Entry 1EPV (X-ray diffraction, 2.20 A resolution); this record covers chains A and B.

# Chain A (and B)
Name: Alanine racemase
Organism: Geobacillus stearothermophilus
Notes: EC 5.1.1.1; chain B of this document is another copy of the same molecule, construct and numbering; everything in this record applies to it too
Reference sequence: P10724 (ALR_BACST); residue numbers follow UniProt; this construct covers 2-388
Amino-acid sequence (387 residues; each row starts with the number of its first residue):
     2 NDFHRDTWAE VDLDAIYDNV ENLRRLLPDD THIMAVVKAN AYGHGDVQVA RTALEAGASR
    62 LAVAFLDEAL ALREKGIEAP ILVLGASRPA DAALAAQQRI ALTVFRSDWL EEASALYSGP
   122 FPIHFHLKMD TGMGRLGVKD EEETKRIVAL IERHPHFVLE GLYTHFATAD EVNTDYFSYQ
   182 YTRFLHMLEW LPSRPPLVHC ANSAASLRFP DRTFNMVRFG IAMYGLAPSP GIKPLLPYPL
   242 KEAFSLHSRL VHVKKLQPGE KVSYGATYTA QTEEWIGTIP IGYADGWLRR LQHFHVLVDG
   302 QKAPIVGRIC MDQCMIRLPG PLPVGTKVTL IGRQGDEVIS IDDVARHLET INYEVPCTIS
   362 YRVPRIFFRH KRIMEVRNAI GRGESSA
Not modelled in the structure: 384-388 (chain B: 382-388)
Sequence notes: modified residue (129)
Modified / non-standard residues: Lys129 (lysine nz-carboxylic acid; KCX)
Residues lining bound ligands:
  - DCS (D-[3-hydroxy-2-methyl-5-phosphonooxymethyl-pyridin-4-ylmethyl]-N,O-cycloserylamide), molecule 1: Val37, Lys39, Tyr43, Leu85, Lys129, Arg136, Tyr164, His166, Asn203, Ser204, Arg219, Phe220, Gly221, Ile222, Ala223, Tyr354
  - DCS, molecule 2: Tyr265, Tyr284, Cys311, Met312
Curated features (UniProtKB/Swiss-Prot):
  - active site (Proton acceptor): Lys39, Tyr265
  - binding site (substrate): Arg136, Met312
  - modified residue: Lys39 (N6-(pyridoxal phosphate)lysine), Lys129 (N6-carboxylysine)
  - mutagenesis: Lys39 (K39A: Loss of activity), His166 (H166A: 6.5-fold decrease in activity), Arg219 (R219A: 100-fold decrease in activity; R219E: 1000-fold decrease in activity; R219K: 4-fold decrease in activity), Tyr265 (Y265A: 5000-fold decrease in activity; Y265F: Loss of activity; Y265S: 2000-fold decrease in activity), Tyr354 (Y354A: 54-fold increase in serine racemase activity; Y354N: 81-fold increase in serine racemase activity; Y354Q: 51-fold increase in serine racemase activity)

# How chain A and chain B interact
Contacting residue pairs (141):
  Phe4(A) with Asp68(B); Arg89(B), hydrogen bond (backbone-side chain)
  His5(A) with Leu67(B); Asp68(B), salt bridge; Leu71(B); Arg89(B); Asp92(B)
  Arg6(A) with Phe66(B); Asp68(B); Arg89(B), hydrogen bond (backbone-side chain)
  Asp7(A) with Arg89(B), salt bridge
  Lys39(A) with Met312(B); Asp313(B), salt bridge
  Ala40(A) with Ala285(B), hydrophobic; Met312(B), hydrophobic; Tyr362(B); Arg363(B)
  Asn41(A) with Tyr362(B)
  Tyr43(A) with Met312(B)
  Ala65(A) with Asp313(B); Arg363(B)
  Phe66(A) with Arg6(B); Arg363(B); Ile381(B), hydrophobic
  Leu67(A) with His5(B)
  Asp68(A) with Phe4(B); His5(B), salt bridge; Arg6(B); Asn379(B); Ile381(B)
  Glu69(A) with Arg363(B), salt bridge; Ile381(B)
  Leu71(A) with His5(B)
  Ala87(A) with Val252(B), hydrophobic
  Arg89(A) with Phe4(B), hydrogen bond (side chain-backbone); His5(B); Arg6(B); Asp7(B), salt bridge
  Asp92(A) with His5(B)
  Leu95(A) with His5(B)
  Phe106(A) with Val252(B); His253(B)
  Arg107(A) with His253(B), hydrogen bond; Val254(B), hydrogen bond (side chain-backbone); Val325(B)
  Gly133(A) with Lys262(B)
  Met134(A) with Val263(B); Ser264(B), hydrogen bond (backbone-backbone); Tyr265(B); Cys311(B), hydrophobic
  Gly135(A) with Lys255(B); Met316(B)
  Arg136(A) with His253(B); Lys255(B), hydrogen bond (backbone-side chain); Tyr265(B); Thr279(B), hydrogen bond (backbone-side chain); Cys311(B); Gln314(B), hydrogen bond; Met316(B)
  Leu137(A) with His253(B); Thr279(B); Gln314(B)
  Gly138(A) with His253(B), hydrogen bond (backbone-side chain)
  Lys140(A) with Leu257(B); Glu261(B), salt bridge
  His166(A) with Tyr265(B), hydrogen bond
  Phe167(A) with Tyr265(B)
  Ala168(A) with Ser264(B); Tyr265(B); Gly266(B), hydrogen bond (backbone-backbone)
  Thr169(A) with Gly266(B)
  Tyr177(A) with Lys262(B)
  Val252(A) with Ala87(B), hydrophobic; Phe106(B)
  His253(A) with Phe106(B); Arg107(B); Arg136(B); Leu137(B); Gly138(B)
  Val254(A) with Arg107(B), hydrogen bond (backbone-side chain)
  Lys255(A) with Asp131(B); Gly135(B), hydrogen bond (side chain-backbone); Arg136(B), hydrogen bond (side chain-backbone)
  Leu257(A) with Lys140(B)
  Glu261(A) with Lys140(B), salt bridge
  Lys262(A) with Gly133(B); Met134(B); Gly135(B); Tyr177(B)
  Val263(A) with Met134(B)
  Ser264(A) with Met134(B), hydrogen bond (backbone-backbone); Ala168(B)
  Tyr265(A) with Met134(B); Arg136(B); His166(B), hydrogen bond; Ala168(B)
  Gly266(A) with Ala168(B), hydrogen bond (backbone-backbone); Thr169(B); Glu172(B)
  Ala267(A) with Tyr177(B), hydrophobic
  Thr279(A) with Arg136(B), hydrogen bond (side chain-backbone)
  Tyr284(A) with Tyr354(B); Glu355(B)
  Ala285(A) with Ala40(B), hydrophobic
  Leu289(A) with Leu289(B), hydrophobic; Glu355(B)
  Arg290(A) with Thr351(B); Ile352(B); Glu355(B), hydrogen bond (backbone-side chain)
  Arg291(A) with Arg291(B)
  Cys311(A) with Arg136(B)
  Met312(A) with Ala40(B), hydrophobic; Tyr43(B), hydrophobic; Tyr354(B), hydrophobic; Cys358(B), hydrophobic
  Asp313(A) with Lys39(B), salt bridge; Ala65(B)
  Gln314(A) with Arg136(B); Leu137(B)
  Met316(A) with Gly135(B); Arg136(B)
  Val325(A) with Arg107(B)
  Leu349(A) with Arg291(B), hydrogen bond (backbone-side chain)
  Glu350(A) with Arg291(B), salt bridge
  Thr351(A) with Arg290(B)
  Ile352(A) with Tyr284(B); Arg290(B)
  Tyr354(A) with Tyr284(B); Met312(B), hydrophobic
  Glu355(A) with Tyr284(B); Leu289(B); Arg290(B), hydrogen bond (side chain-backbone)
  Tyr362(A) with Ala40(B); Asn41(B), hydrogen bond (side chain-backbone)
  Arg363(A) with Ala40(B); Phe66(B); Glu69(B), salt bridge
  Asn379(A) with Asp68(B), hydrogen bond
  Ile381(A) with Phe66(B), hydrophobic; Asp68(B)
  Arg383(A) with Glu75(B)
Also at the interface, not in a pair above, chain A (74 interface residues in all): Asp3, Asp131, Glu172, Lys256, Ile277, Cys358, Thr359
Also at the interface, not in a pair above, chain B (73 interface residues in all): Asp3, Ala72, Phe167, Lys256, Ala267, Leu349, Glu350, Thr359

# Overview
74 residues of chain A face 73 of chain B across their interface, with 24 hydrogen bonds and 11 salt bridges.
Among the polar pairs are His5(A)-Asp68(B), Asp7(A)-Arg89(B) and Lys39(A)-Asp313(B). Bound to chain A:
compound DCS.
Chain A and chain B are both Alanine racemase (Geobacillus stearothermophilus); the structure, Alanine
racemase with bound inhibitor derived from D-cycloserine, was determined by X-ray diffraction together with
1NIU from the same study.
